PDB entry 6NZP | X-ray diffraction, 2.35 A resolution | chains A and B

# Chain A (and B)
Protein: Non-receptor tyrosine-protein kinase TYK2
Source organism: Homo sapiens
Notes: EC 2.7.10.2; fragment: Pseudo kinase domain, residues 575-869; chain B of this document is another copy of the same molecule, construct and numbering; everything in this record applies to it too
UniProtKB: P29597 (TYK2_HUMAN); residue numbers follow UniProt; this construct covers 575-869
Chain sequence (317 residues; row label = number of the first residue in the row):
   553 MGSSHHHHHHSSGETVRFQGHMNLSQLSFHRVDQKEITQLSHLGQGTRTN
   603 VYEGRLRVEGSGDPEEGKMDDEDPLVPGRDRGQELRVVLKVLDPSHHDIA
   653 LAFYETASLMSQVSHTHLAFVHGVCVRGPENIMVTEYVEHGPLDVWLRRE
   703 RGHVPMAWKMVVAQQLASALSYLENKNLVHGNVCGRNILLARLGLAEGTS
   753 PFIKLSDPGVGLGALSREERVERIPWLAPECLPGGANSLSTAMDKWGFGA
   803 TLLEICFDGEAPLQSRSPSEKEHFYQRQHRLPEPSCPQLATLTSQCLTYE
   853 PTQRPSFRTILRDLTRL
Unresolved in the structure: 553-579, 610-635, 787-791 (chain B: 553-579, 611-634, 786-790, 869)
Differences from the reference sequence: expression tag (553-574)
UniProt features mapped onto this chain:
  - modified residue: Y604 (Phosphotyrosine)
  - natural variant: H732 (H732R: In a colorectal adenocarcinoma sample)
Residues lining bound ligands: LB7 (6-[(cyclopropanecarbonyl)amino]-4-{[2-methoxy-3-(1-methyl-1H-1,2,4-triazol-3-yl)phenyl]amino}-N-methylpyridazine-3-carboxamide): L595, G596, Q597, G598, V603, V640, K642, A671, T687, E688, Y689, V690, E691, H692, G693, P694, R738, N739, L741, S758, D759

# How chain A and chain B interact
Contacting residue pairs - 16 pairs, chain A then chain B:
  R638(A) with R701(B)
  E691(A) with R701(B), salt bridge
  E702(A) with R607(B), salt bridge; R638(B), salt bridge
  H705(A) with R607(B); E636(B), salt bridge
  R744(A) with E691(B)
  L745(A) with E691(B)
  G746(A) with E691(B)
  L747(A) with R638(B); Y689(B), hydrophobic; E691(B), hydrogen bond (backbone-side chain)
  A748(A) with Y689(B); E691(B), hydrogen bond (backbone-side chain)
  E749(A) with L637(B)
  T751(A) with E691(B), hydrogen bond
Interface residues without a listed pair, chain B (8 interface residues in all): E605

# Summary
The interface between chain A and chain B involves 11 residues on one side and 8 on the other, with 3 hydrogen
bonds and 4 salt bridges. Polar contacts include E691(A)-R701(B), E702(A)-R607(B) and E702(A)-R638(B). Bound
to chain A: compound LB7.
Both chains are Non-receptor tyrosine-protein kinase TYK2 (Homo sapiens). Entry 6NZP (Crystal structure of
tyrosine kinase 2 JH2 (pseudo kinase domain) complexed with compound-11 aka
6-cyclopropaneamido-4-{[2-methoxy-3-(1-methyl-1H-1,2,4-tri
azol-3-yl)phenyl]amino}-N-(?h?)methylpyridazine-3-carboxamide) was determined by X-ray diffraction together
with 6NZQ and 6NZR from the same study.
